PDB entry 6SUW | X-ray diffraction, 2.66 A resolution | chains A and I of the 10 polymer chains in the assembly

Chain A (and I):
Molecule: Uncharacterized protein
From: Rhodospirillum rubrum (strain ATCC 11170 / ATH 1.1.1 / DSM 467 / LMG 4362 / NCIB 8255 / S1)
Notes: chain I of this document is another copy of the same molecule, construct and numbering; everything in this record applies to it too
UniProtKB: Q2RVS1 (Q2RVS1_RHORT); residues 1-96 here = UniProt positions 1-96
Sequence (116 residues; each row starts with the number of its first residue):
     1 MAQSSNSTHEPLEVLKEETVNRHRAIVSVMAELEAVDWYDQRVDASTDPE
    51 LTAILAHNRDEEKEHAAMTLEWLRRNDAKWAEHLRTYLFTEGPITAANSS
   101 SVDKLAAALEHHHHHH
Not modelled in the structure: 1-6, 98-116 (chain I: 1-6, 97-116)
Differences from the reference sequence: engineered mutation Ala31 (Glu in Q2RVS1); expression tag (97-116)
Metal / ion sites: Fe ion site 1: Glu32, Glu62, His65 (shared with 1 residue of chain J); Ca2+ site 1: Glu61 (shared with 1 residue of chain J); Fe ion site 2: Glu62 (shared with 3 residues of chain J); Ca2+ site 2: Glu64 (shared with 1 residue of chain J)
From the paper describing this entry:
  - conformationally variable residues (side-chain flip): Trp38
  - mutagenesis - E31A (5-fold), W38A (5-fold): increased catalytic activity on Fe(II)
  - mutagenesis - E31A: unchanged stability
  - mutagenesis - W38G: decreased stability
  - mutagenesis - E31A: unchanged binding to Zn(II)
  - mutagenesis - E31A/E34A: increased catalytic activity
  - mutagenesis - E31A/E34A: abolished binding to zinc

Interface between chain A and chain I:
Residue-residue contacts - 5 pairs, chain A then chain I:
  Ser7(A) - His9(I)  hydrogen bond (side chain-backbone)
  Arg24(A) - Glu10(I)  salt bridge
  Ala53(A) - Thr95(I)
  Ile54(A) - Ile94(I)  hydrophobic
  His57(A) - Thr95(I)
Other interface residues (no listed pair), chain A (6 interface residues in all): Leu12
Other interface residues (no listed pair), chain I (5 interface residues in all): Pro11

In short:
6 residues of chain A and 5 residues of chain I are in contact, with 1 hydrogen bond and 1 salt bridge. Among
the polar pairs are Arg24(A)-Glu10(I) and Ser7(A)-His9(I). The paper reports that E31A and W38A of chain A
increase catalytic activity on Fe(II); conformational variability at Trp38(A); 4 substitutions were tested in
all.
Both chains are Uncharacterized protein (Rhodospirillum rubrum (strain ATCC 11170 / ATH 1.1.1 / DSM 467 / LMG
4362 / NCIB 8255 / S1)). Entry 6SUW (Crystal structure of Rhodospirillum rubrum Rru_A0973 E31A variant) was
determined by X-ray diffraction together with 6SV1 from the same study.
